9EEX - chain A; structure by X-ray diffraction, 1.27 A resolution.

[Chain A]
Name: Tyrosine-protein phosphatase non-receptor type 5
Source organism: Homo sapiens
Notes: EC 3.1.3.48
Reference sequence: P54829 (PTN5_HUMAN); residues 258-539 here correspond to UniProt positions 282-563 (UniProt number = residue number + 24)
Amino-acid sequence (305 residues; each row starts with the number of its first residue):
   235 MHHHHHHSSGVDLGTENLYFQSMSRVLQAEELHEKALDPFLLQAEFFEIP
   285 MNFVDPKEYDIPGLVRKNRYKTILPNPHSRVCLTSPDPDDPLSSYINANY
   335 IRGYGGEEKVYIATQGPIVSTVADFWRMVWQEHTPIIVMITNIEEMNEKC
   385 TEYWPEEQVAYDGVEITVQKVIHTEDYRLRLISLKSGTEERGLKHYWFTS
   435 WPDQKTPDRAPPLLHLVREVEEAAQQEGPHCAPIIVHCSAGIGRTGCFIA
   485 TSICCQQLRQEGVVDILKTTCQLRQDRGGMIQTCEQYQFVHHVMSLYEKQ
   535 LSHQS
Disordered / not traced: 235-255, 538-539
Differences from the reference sequence: initiating methionine (235); expression tag (236-257)
UniProt features mapped onto this chain:
  - active site: Cys472 (Phosphocysteine intermediate)
  - binding site (substrate): Asp437, Cys472 to Arg478, Gln516
Reported in the primary citation:
  - binding site for citric acid: Lys383, Lys439, Ser473, Arg478, Gln520
  - conformationally variable residues (side-chain flip): Arg303, Tyr304, Asn381
  - catalytic residues: Cys472 (citing earlier work)
  - allosteric site: Gly462 to Pro467 (citing earlier work)

[Summary]
Curated annotation (UniProt) lists active-site residue Cys472 and 9 substrate-binding residues. From the
paper: the catalytic residue Cys472; a binding site for citric acid at Lys383, Lys439 and Ser473 among others.
Chain A is Tyrosine-protein phosphatase non-receptor type 5 (Homo sapiens); the structure, STEP (PTPN5) at
high resolution with citrate bound in active site, was determined by X-ray diffraction, deposited together
with 9EEY and 9EEZ.
